Entry 2Z5Q (X-ray diffraction, 2.10 A resolution); this record covers chain A.

[Chain A]
Name: Ferritin light chain
From: Equus caballus
UniProt: P02791 (FRIL_HORSE); residues 1-174 here correspond to UniProt positions 2-175 (UniProt number = residue number + 1)
Chain sequence (174 residues; each row starts with the number of its first residue):
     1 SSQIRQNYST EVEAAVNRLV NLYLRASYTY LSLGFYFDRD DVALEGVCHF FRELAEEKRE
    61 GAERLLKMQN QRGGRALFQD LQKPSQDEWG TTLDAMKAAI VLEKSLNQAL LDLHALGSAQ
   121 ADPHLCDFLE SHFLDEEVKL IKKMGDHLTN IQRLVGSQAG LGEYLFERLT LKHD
Unresolved in the structure: 1
UniProt features mapped onto this chain:
  - region: Glu53 to Glu60 (Catalytic site for iron oxidation)
  - binding site (Fe cation): Glu53, Glu56, Glu57, Glu60, Glu63
  - modified residue: Ser1 (N-acetylserine)
Metal / ion sites: palladium ion site 1 near Ser2 (its only coordinating residue here); palladium ion site 2 near Arg52 (its only coordinating residue here); Cd2+ near Asp80 (its only coordinating residue here); palladium ion site 3 near His114 (its only coordinating residue here)

[Overview]
Curated annotation (UniProt) lists 5 Fe cation-binding residues.
Chain A is Ferritin light chain (Equus caballus); the structure, Apo-Fr with intermediate content of Pd ion,
was determined by X-ray diffraction (same publication as 3FI6, 2Z5P and 2Z5R).
